Entry 3MGC (X-ray diffraction, 2.91 A resolution); this record covers chains A and B.

== Chain A (and B) ==
Molecule: Teg12
From: uncultured soil bacterium
Notes: EC 2.8.2.-; chain B of this document is another copy of the same molecule, construct and numbering; everything in this record applies to it too
Reference sequence: B7T1D7 (B7T1D7_9BACT); numbering as in UniProt (aligned over 1-285)
Chain sequence (319 residues; numbered -33 to 285; the number before each row is that of its first residue; numbers below 1 keep their minus sign (Met-33 is residue -33)):
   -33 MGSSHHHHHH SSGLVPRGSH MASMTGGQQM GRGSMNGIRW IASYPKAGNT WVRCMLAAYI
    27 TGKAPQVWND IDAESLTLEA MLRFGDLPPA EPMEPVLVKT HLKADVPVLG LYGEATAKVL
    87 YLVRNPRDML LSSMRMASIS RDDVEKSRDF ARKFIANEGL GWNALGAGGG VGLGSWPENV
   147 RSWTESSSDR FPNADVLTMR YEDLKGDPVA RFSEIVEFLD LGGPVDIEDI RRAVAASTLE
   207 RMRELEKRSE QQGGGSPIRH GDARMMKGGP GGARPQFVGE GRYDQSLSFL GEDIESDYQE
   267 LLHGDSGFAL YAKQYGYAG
Not modelled in the structure: -33 to -32, -9 to -1, 130-135, 204-250 (chain B: -33 to 0, 28-41, 129-136, 211-246)
Construct notes: expression tag (-33 to 0)
Ligand contacts: aspartame (PME; N-L-alpha-aspartyl L-phenylalanine 1-methyl ester): Lys12, Ala13, Gly14, Asn15, Thr16, Trp17, Arg90, Ser98, Tyr167, Ser203
What the authors report for this chain:
  - self-association interface (contacts with another copy of this molecule); pairs are residue here / residue on that copy: Gly51-Val74 (backbone contact)
  - conformationally variable residues (loop rearrangement, order/disorder transition): Gly28 to Ser41, Ile37 to Thr43, Asn129 to Gly136, Glu216 to Asp250
  - binding site for aspartame: Trp17, Ser98
  - mutagenesis - K12A, T16A, H67Q, E206A, P241A: abolished catalytic activity
  - mutagenesis - K65A, S98A, R101A, E212A, R214A, M232A, K233A, G234A, P236A, G238A, A239R, R240A, Q242A, Q251A: decreased catalytic activity
  - mutagenesis - S9A, W17A, H67A, H67E, R90A, Y167A: abolished expression
  - catalytic residues: Lys12, Lys65, His67 (proposed by the authors, not directly observed)
  - mutagenesis - S106A, R107A, D108A, K171A, R207A, E210A, K213A, G235A: unchanged catalytic activity
  - mutagenesis - R248A: increased catalytic activity

== How chain A and chain B interact ==
Residue-residue contacts (26):
  Glu45(A) with Arg49(B)
  Leu48(A) with Leu48(B)
  Arg49(A) with Glu45(B); Leu68(B)
  Phe50(A) with Val72(B); Val137(B); Gly138(B), hydrogen bond (backbone-backbone)
  Gly51(A) with Leu68(B); Val72(B); Pro73(B); Val74(B), hydrogen bond (backbone-backbone)
  Asp52(A) with Pro73(B); Val74(B); Val137(B)
  Leu53(A) with Val74(B), hydrophobic
  Leu68(A) with Phe50(B); Gly51(B)
  Val72(A) with Gly51(B)
  Pro73(A) with Gly51(B); Asp52(B)
  Val74(A) with Gly51(B), hydrogen bond (backbone-backbone)
  Leu77(A) with Leu77(B), hydrophobic
  Asn129(A) with Phe50(B)
  Val137(A) with Phe50(B); Asp52(B)
  Gly138(A) with Phe50(B), hydrogen bond (backbone-backbone)
Other interface residues (no listed pair), chain B (14 interface residues in all): Leu53

== Summary ==
Chain A and chain B form an interface of 15 and 14 residues respectively; the contacts include 4 hydrogen
bonds. Main-chain hydrogen bonds include Phe50(A)-Gly138(B) and Gly51(A)-Val74(B). From the paper: catalytic
residues Lys12(A), Lys65(A) and His67(A); K65A, S98A and R101A of chain A, among others, reduce catalytic
activity; 34 substitutions were tested in all.
Chain A and chain B are both Teg12 (uncultured soil bacterium); the structure, Teg12 Apo, was determined by
X-ray diffraction (same publication as 3MGB).
